PDB entry 7V2Q | electron microscopy, 3.24 A resolution | chains A and T of the 23 polymer chains in the assembly

== Chain A ==
Molecule: 16s ribosomal RNA
Organism: Thermus thermophilus HB8
Sequence (1522 nucleotides; each row starts with the number of its first residue):
     1 UUUGUUGGAG AGUUUGAUCC UGGCUCAGGG UGAACGCUGG CGGCGUGCCU AAGACAUGCA
    61 AGUCGUGCGG GCCGCGGGGU UUUACUCCGU GGUCAGCGGC GGACGGGUGA GUAACGCGUG
   121 GGUGACCUAC CCGGAAGAGG GGGACAACCC GGGGAAACUC GGGCUAAUCC CCCAUGUGGA
   181 CCCGCCCCUU GGGGUGUGUC CAAAGGGCUU UGCCCGCUUC CGGAUGGGCC CGCGUCCCAU
   241 CAGCUAGUUG GUGGGGUAAU GGCCCACCAA GGCGACGACG GGUAGCCGGU CUGAGAGGAU
   301 GGCCGGCCAC AGGGGCACUG AGACACGGGC CCCACUCCUA CGGGAGGCAG CAGUUAGGAA
   361 UCUUCCGCAA UGGGCGCAAG CCUGACGGAG CGACGCCGCU UGGAGGAAGA AGCCCUUCGG
   421 GGUGUAAACU CCUGAACCCG GGACGAAACC CCCGACGAGG GGACUGACGG UACCGGGGUA
   481 AUAGCGCCGG CCAACUCCGU GCCAGCAGCC GCGGUAAUAC GGAGGGCGCG AGCGUUACCC
   541 GGAUUCACUG GGCGUAAAGG GCGUGUAGGC GGCCUGGGGC GUCCCAUGUG AAAGACCACG
   601 GCUCAACCGU GGGGGAGCGU GGGAUACGCU CAGGCUAGAC GGUGGGAGAG GGUGGUGGAA
   661 UUCCCGGAGU AGCGGUGAAA UGCGCAGAUA CCGGGAGGAA CGCCGAUGGC GAAGGCAGCC
   721 ACCUGGUCCA CCCGUGACGC UGAGGCGCGA AAGCGUGGGG AGCAAACCGG AUUAGAUACC
   781 CGGGUAGUCC ACGCCCUAAA CGAUGCGCGC UAGGUCUCUG GGUCUCCUGG GGGCCGAAGC
   841 UAACGCGUUA AGCGCGCCGC CUGGGGAGUA CGGCCGCAAG GCUGAAACUC AAAGGAAUUG
   901 ACGGGGGCCC GCACAAGCGG UGGAGCAUGU GGUUUAAUUC GAAGCAACGC GAAGAACCUU
   961 ACCAGGCCUU GACAUGCUAG GGAACCCGGG UGAAAGCCUG GGGUGCCCCG CGAGGGGAGC
  1021 CCUAGCACAG GUGCUGCAUG GCCGUCGUCA GCUCGUGCCG UGAGGUGUUG GGUUAAGUCC
  1081 CGCAACGAGC GCAACCCCCG CCGUUAGUUG CCAGCGGUUC GGCCGGGCAC UCUAACGGGA
  1141 CUGCCCGCGA AAGCGGGAGG AAGGAGGGGA CGACGUCUGG UCAGCAUGGC CCUUACGGCC
  1201 UGGGCGACAC ACGUGCUACA AUGCCCACUA CAAAGCGAUG CCACCCGGCA ACGGGGAGCU
  1261 AAUCGCAAAA AGGUGGGCCC AGUUCGGAUU GGGGUCUGCA ACCCGACCCC AUGAAGCCGG
  1321 AAUCGCUAGU AAUCGCGGAU CAGCCAUGCC GCGGUGAAUA CGUUCCCGGG CCUUGUACAC
  1381 ACCGCCCGUC ACGCCAUGGG AGCGGGCUCU ACCCGAAGUC GCCGGGAGCC UACGGGCAGG
  1441 CGCCGAGGGU AGGGCCCGUG ACUGGGGCGA AGUCGUAACA AGGUAGCUGU ACCGGAAGGU
  1501 GCGGCUGGAU CACCUCCUUU CU
Unresolved in the structure: 1-4, 773-779, 1379-1484, 1509-1522
Reported in the primary citation:
  - mutagenesis - A901G: decreased catalytic activity

== Chain T ==
Name: 30S ribosomal protein S20
Organism: Thermus thermophilus HB8
Reference sequence: P80380 (RS20_THET8); numbering as in UniProt (aligned over 1-106)
Sequence (106 residues; each row starts with the number of its first residue):
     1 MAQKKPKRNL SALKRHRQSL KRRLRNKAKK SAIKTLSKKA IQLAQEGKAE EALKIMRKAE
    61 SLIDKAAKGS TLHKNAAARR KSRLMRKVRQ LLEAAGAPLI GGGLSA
Unresolved in the structure: 1-7

== Interface between chain A and chain T ==
Pairs across the interface (76; chain A residue first):
  G62(A) - Leu10(T)  phosphate contact
  G96(A) - Arg17(T)  salt bridge to the phosphate
  C97(A) - Lys14(T)  phosphate contact
  C97(A) - Arg17(T)  salt bridge to the phosphate
  G98(A) - Lys14(T)  hydrogen bond to the base
  G98(A) - Gln18(T)  phosphate contact
  G98(A) - Lys21(T)  salt bridge to the phosphate
  G99(A) - Arg22(T)  salt bridge to the phosphate
  C100(A) - Arg15(T)  base contact
  G101(A) - Arg15(T)  hydrogen bond to the base
  G102(A) - Arg15(T)  hydrogen bond to the base
  C126(A) - Asn75(T)  phosphate contact
  C127(A) - His73(T)  phosphate contact
  C127(A) - Asn75(T)  hydrogen bond to the phosphate
  U128(A) - His73(T)  salt bridge to the phosphate
  C171(A) - Lys29(T)  salt bridge to the phosphate
  C172(A) - Lys65(T)  salt bridge to the phosphate
  C173(A) - Lys65(T)  salt bridge to the phosphate
  A180(A) - Glu60(T)  base contact
  A180(A) - Ala78(T)  sugar contact
  A180(A) - Lys81(T)  hydrogen bond to the sugar
  C181(A) - Ala78(T)  sugar contact
  C181(A) - Lys81(T)  sugar contact
  C181(A) - Ser82(T)  hydrogen bond to the phosphate
  C181(A) - Met85(T)  hydrogen bond to the sugar
  C182(A) - Ser82(T)  hydrogen bond to the phosphate
  C182(A) - Met85(T)  sugar contact
  C182(A) - Arg86(T)  phosphate contact
  C182(A) - Arg89(T)  hydrogen bond to the sugar
  C182(A) - Leu104(T)  sugar contact
  C182(A) - Ser105(T)  hydrogen bond to the base
  C183(A) - Arg86(T)  salt bridge to the phosphate
  C183(A) - Arg89(T)  hydrogen bond to the sugar
  C183(A) - Ser105(T)  hydrogen bond to the base
  G196(A) - Ser105(T)  base contact
  U197(A) - Ser105(T)  hydrogen bond to the base
  U197(A) - Ala106(T)  base contact
  G198(A) - Gly101(T)  hydrogen bond to the sugar
  G198(A) - Gly102(T)  hydrogen bond to the sugar
  G198(A) - Gly103(T)  hydrogen bond to the base
  G198(A) - Leu104(T)  sugar contact
  U199(A) - Arg57(T)  hydrogen bond to the phosphate
  U199(A) - Glu60(T)  hydrogen bond to the sugar
  U199(A) - Gly101(T)  sugar contact
  U199(A) - Gly102(T)  sugar contact
  U199(A) - Gly103(T)  sugar contact
  C200(A) - Arg57(T)  phosphate contact
  C200(A) - Glu60(T)  sugar contact
  C200(A) - Ser61(T)  hydrogen bond to the phosphate
  C200(A) - Asp64(T)  hydrogen bond to the sugar
  C201(A) - Ser61(T)  hydrogen bond to the phosphate
  C201(A) - Asp64(T)  sugar contact
  A202(A) - Lys65(T)  salt bridge to the phosphate
  A202(A) - Lys68(T)  salt bridge to the phosphate
  A203(A) - Lys68(T)  salt bridge to the phosphate
  U219(A) - Lys74(T)  phosphate contact
  C220(A) - Lys74(T)  salt bridge to the phosphate
  G255(A) - Arg83(T)  salt bridge to the phosphate
  G256(A) - Arg83(T)  salt bridge to the phosphate
  U257(A) - Arg79(T)  salt bridge to the phosphate
  U257(A) - Arg83(T)  base contact
  A258(A) - His73(T)  sugar contact
  A258(A) - Asn75(T)  hydrogen bond to the sugar
  A258(A) - Ala76(T)  phosphate contact
  A259(A) - Arg79(T)  salt bridge to the phosphate
  C318(A) - Ser19(T)  sugar contact
  C318(A) - Arg23(T)  hydrogen bond to the sugar
  U319(A) - Ser19(T)  sugar contact
  U319(A) - Arg22(T)  sugar contact
  U319(A) - Arg23(T)  sugar contact
  U319(A) - Asn26(T)  hydrogen bond to the phosphate
  G320(A) - Arg22(T)  salt bridge to the phosphate
  G320(A) - Ser70(T)  hydrogen bond to the phosphate
  A321(A) - Ser70(T)  hydrogen bond to the phosphate
  G328(A) - Leu10(T)  phosphate contact
  G329(A) - His16(T)  hydrogen bond to the sugar
Other interface residues (no listed pair), chain A (43 interface residues in all): A61, C170, G179, G254
Other interface residues (no listed pair), chain T (40 interface residues in all): Ala12, Arg25, Lys87

== Overview ==
43 residues of chain A face 40 of chain T across their interface, with 27 hydrogen bonds and 18 salt bridges.
Among the polar pairs are G98(A)-Lys14(T), G101(A)-Arg15(T) and G102(A)-Arg15(T). The paper reports that A901G
of chain A reduces catalytic activity.
Here chain A is 16s ribosomal RNA and chain T is 30S ribosomal protein S20, both from Thermus thermophilus
HB8. Entry 7V2Q (T.thermophilus 30S ribosome with KsgA, class K6) was determined by electron microscopy
together with 7V2L, 7V2M, 7V2N, 7V2O and 7V2P from the same study.
